Entry 2EA0 (X-ray diffraction, 1.40 A resolution); this record covers chains C and A of the 3 polymer chains in the assembly.

# Chain C
Molecule: 12-nt DNA strand
Sequence (12 nucleotides; numbered 422 to 433; the number before each row is that of its first residue):
   422 CAGGAXGAAG CC
Modified / non-standard residues: PED (pentane-3,4-diol-5-phosphate) at position 427

# Chain A
Protein: Endonuclease VIII
Organism: Escherichia coli
Notes: EC 3.2.2.-, 4.2.99.18
UniProtKB: P50465 (END8_ECOLI); residues 1-262 here correspond to UniProt positions 2-263 (UniProt number = residue number + 1)
Amino-acid sequence (262 residues; numbered 1 to 262; the number before each row is that of its first residue):
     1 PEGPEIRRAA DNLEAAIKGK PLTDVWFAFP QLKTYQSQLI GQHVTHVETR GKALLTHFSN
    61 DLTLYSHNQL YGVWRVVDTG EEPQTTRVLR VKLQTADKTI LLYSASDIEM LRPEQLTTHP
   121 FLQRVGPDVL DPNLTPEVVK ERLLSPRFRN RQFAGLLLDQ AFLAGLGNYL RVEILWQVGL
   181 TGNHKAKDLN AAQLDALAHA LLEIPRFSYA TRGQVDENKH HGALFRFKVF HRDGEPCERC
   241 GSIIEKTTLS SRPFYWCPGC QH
Not modelled in the structure: 215-222
Bound ions: Zn2+: Cys237, Cys240, Cys257, Cys260

# How chain C and chain A interact
Pairs across the interface (24; chain C residue first):
  DA426(C) with Leu70(A), base contact; Pro253(A), phosphate contact
  PED_427(C) with Pro1(A), covalent bond; Glu2(A), sugar contact; Leu70(A), sugar contact; Asn168(A), base contact; Tyr169(A), sugar contact; Phe230(A), base contact; Arg252(A), hydrogen bond to the phosphate; Pro253(A), base contact
  DG428(C) with Pro1(A), sugar contact; Glu2(A), phosphate contact; Lys52(A), salt bridge to the phosphate; His67(A), phosphate contact; Gln69(A), hydrogen bond to the base; Leu70(A), sugar contact; Gly167(A), phosphate contact; Asn168(A), hydrogen bond to the phosphate; Arg252(A), salt bridge to the phosphate
  DA429(C) with Lys52(A), salt bridge to the phosphate; His67(A), salt bridge to the phosphate; Phe121(A), phosphate contact; Gln160(A), hydrogen bond to the phosphate
  DA430(C) with Phe121(A), phosphate contact
Also at the interface, not in a pair above, chain A (16 interface residues in all): Asp107, Leu158

# Overview
Chain C and chain A form an interface of 5 and 16 residues respectively, with 1 covalent bond, 4 hydrogen
bonds and 4 salt bridges. Polar contacts include DG428(C)-Gln69(A), PED_427(C)-Arg252(A) and
DG428(C)-Asn168(A). The Zn2+ site is built by Cys237(A), Cys240(A), Cys257(A) and Cys260(A).
Chain C is a 12-nt DNA strand and chain A is Endonuclease VIII (Escherichia coli); the structure, Crystal
structure of the DNA repair enzyme endonuclease-VIII (Nei) from E. coli in complex with AP-site ..., was
determined by X-ray diffraction.
